PDB entry 6LMI | X-ray diffraction, 2.50 A resolution | chain A

== Chain A ==
Protein: Integrase catalytic
Source organism: Human immunodeficiency virus type 1 group M subtype B (isolate NY5)
Notes: EC 2.7.7.-
UniProtKB: P12497 (POL_HV1N5); residues 50-212 here correspond to UniProt positions 1197-1359 (UniProt number = residue number + 1147)
Amino-acid sequence (166 residues; row label = number of the first residue in the row):
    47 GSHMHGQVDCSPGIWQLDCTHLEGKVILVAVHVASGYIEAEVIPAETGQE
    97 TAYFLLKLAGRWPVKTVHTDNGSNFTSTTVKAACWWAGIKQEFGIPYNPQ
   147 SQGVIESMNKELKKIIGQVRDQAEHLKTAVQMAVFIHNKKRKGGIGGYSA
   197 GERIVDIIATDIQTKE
Unresolved in the structure: 47-54, 143-152, 189-192, 210-212
Sequence notes: expression tag (47-49); engineered mutation Lys-185 (Phe1332 in P12497)
Modified positions: Cys-65 (S-dimethylarsinoyl-cysteine; CAF); Cys-130 (S-dimethylarsinoyl-cysteine; CAF)
Curated features (UniProtKB/Swiss-Prot):
  - binding site (Mg(2+)): Asp-64, Asp-116, Glu-152
Small-molecule neighbours: EJ9 ((2S)-2-[2-(3,4-dihydro-2H-chromen-6-yl)-4-(3,4-dimethylphenyl)-3,6-dimethyl-5-(methylsulfonylamino)phenyl]-2-[(2-methylpropan-2-yl)oxy]ethanoic acid): Gln-95, Ala-98, Tyr-99, Leu-102, Thr-124, Thr-125, Ala-128, Ala-129, Trp-132, Gln-168, Ala-169, Glu-170, His-171, Thr-174, Met-178

== Overview ==
Chain A binds compound EJ9. From UniProt: 3 Mg2+-binding residues.
Chain A is Integrase catalytic (Human immunodeficiency virus type 1 group M subtype B (isolate NY5)); the
structure, Crystal structure of HIV-1 integrase catalytic core domain in complex with
2-(tert-butoxy)-2-[3-(3,4-dihydro-2H-1-benzopyran-6-yl)-6-methanesulfonamido-2,3',4',5-tetramethyl-[1,1'-biphenyl]-4-yl]acetic
acid, was determined by X-ray diffraction (same publication as 6LMQ).
